Entry 6OKB (electron microscopy, 6.70 A resolution (low resolution: residue-level contacts below are approximate; hydrogen-bond / salt-bridge calls are withheld)); this record covers chains C and D of the 13 polymer chains in the assembly.

== Chain C (and D) ==
Name: Major capsid protein
Organism: Escherichia phage T5
Notes: chain D of this document is another copy of the same molecule, construct and numbering; everything in this record applies to it too
UniProt: Q6QGD8 (CAPSD_BPT5); numbering as in UniProt (aligned over 160-458)
Amino-acid sequence (299 residues; numbered 160 to 458; the number before each row is that of its first residue):
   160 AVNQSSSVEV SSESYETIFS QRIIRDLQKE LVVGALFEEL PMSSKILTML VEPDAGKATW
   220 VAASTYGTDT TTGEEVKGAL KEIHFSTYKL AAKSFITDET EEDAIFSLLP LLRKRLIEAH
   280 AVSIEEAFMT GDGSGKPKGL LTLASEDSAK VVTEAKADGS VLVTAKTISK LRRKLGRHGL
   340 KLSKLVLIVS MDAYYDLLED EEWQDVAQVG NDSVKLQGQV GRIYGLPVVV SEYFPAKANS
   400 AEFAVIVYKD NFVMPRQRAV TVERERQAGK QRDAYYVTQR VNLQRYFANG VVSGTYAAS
Disordered / not traced: 160-169

== How chain C and chain D interact ==
Pairs across the interface (36):
  K248(C) - W219(D)
  K248(C) - V220(D)
  K248(C) - A221(D)
  K248(C) - A222(D)
  L249(C) - W219(D)
  L249(C) - V220(D)
  A250(C) - W219(D)
  A250(C) - V220(D)
  A251(C) - T218(D)
  K252(C) - A217(D)
  K252(C) - T218(D)
  I255(C) - V210(D)
  T256(C) - V210(D)
  L267(C) - L206(D)
  L267(C) - M208(D)
  L270(C) - L199(D)
  L270(C) - P200(D)
  L270(C) - L206(D)
  L271(C) - M208(D)
  R274(C) - D213(D)
  L275(C) - D213(D)
  A278(C) - T218(D)
  S282(C) - T218(D)
  S282(C) - W219(D)
  G294(C) - W219(D)
  G294(C) - A221(D)
  K295(C) - W219(D)
  M350(C) - R381(D)
  Y353(C) - K374(D)
  Y354(C) - W362(D)
  Y354(C) - V365(D)
  Y354(C) - R381(D)
  L357(C) - K374(D)
  E358(C) - G369(D)
  E358(C) - D371(D)
  E358(C) - R381(D)
Other interface residues (no listed pair), chain C (24 interface residues in all): S253, I264, H279
Other interface residues (no listed pair), chain D (20 interface residues in all): E211, Q367

== Overview ==
The interface between chain C and chain D involves 24 residues on one side and 20 on the other.
Both chains are Major capsid protein (Escherichia phage T5). Entry 6OKB (Prohead 2 of the phage T5) was
determined by electron microscopy, deposited together with 6OMA and 6OMC.
